PDB entry 5THL | X-ray diffraction, 1.60 A resolution | chain A

Chain A:
Name: Tyrosine--tRNA ligase, cytoplasmic
Source organism: Homo sapiens
Notes: EC 6.1.1.1
Reference sequence: P54577 (SYYC_HUMAN); residues 1-364 here = UniProt positions 1-364
Chain sequence (372 residues; numbered 1 to 372; the number before each row is that of its first residue):
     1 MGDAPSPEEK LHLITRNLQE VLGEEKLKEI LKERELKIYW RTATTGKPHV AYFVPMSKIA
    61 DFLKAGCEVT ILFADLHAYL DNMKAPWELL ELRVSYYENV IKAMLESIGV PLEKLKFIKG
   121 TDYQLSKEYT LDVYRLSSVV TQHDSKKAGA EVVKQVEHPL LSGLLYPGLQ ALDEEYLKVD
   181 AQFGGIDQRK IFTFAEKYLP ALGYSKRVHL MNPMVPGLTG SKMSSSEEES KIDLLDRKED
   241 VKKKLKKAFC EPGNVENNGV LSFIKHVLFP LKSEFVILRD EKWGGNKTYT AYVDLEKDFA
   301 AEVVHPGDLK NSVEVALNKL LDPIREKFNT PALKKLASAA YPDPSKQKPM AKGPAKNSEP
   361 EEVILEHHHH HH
Unresolved in the structure: 1-3, 221-229, 343-372
Construct notes: engineered mutation Arg41 (Gly in P54577); expression tag (365-372)
UniProt features mapped onto this chain:
  - motif: Thr44 to Tyr52 ('HIGH' region), Lys222 to Ser226 ('KMSKS' region), Lys242 to Lys247 (Nuclear localization signal)
  - binding site (L-tyrosine): Tyr39, Tyr166, Gln170, Asp173, Gln188
  - binding site (trans-resveratrol): Tyr39, Gln170, Asp173
  - modified residue: Met1 (N-acetylmethionine), Gly2 (N-acetylglycine), Lys197 (N6-acetyllysine), Ser205 (Phosphoserine), Lys206 (N6-acetyllysine)

Overview:
UniProt lists 5 L-tyrosine-binding residues and 3 trans-resveratrol-binding residues.
Chain A is Tyrosine--tRNA ligase, cytoplasmic (Homo sapiens); the structure, Crystal structure of the human
tyrosyl-tRNA synthetase mutant G41R, was determined by X-ray diffraction (same publication as 5THH).
